Entry 4G1J (X-ray diffraction, 1.75 A resolution); this record covers chain A.

Chain A:
Molecule: Sortase family protein
Source organism: Streptococcus agalactiae serogroup V
UniProt: Q8E0S7 (Q8E0S7_STRA5); residue numbers follow UniProt; this construct covers 42-263
Amino-acid sequence (222 residues; each row starts with the number of its first residue):
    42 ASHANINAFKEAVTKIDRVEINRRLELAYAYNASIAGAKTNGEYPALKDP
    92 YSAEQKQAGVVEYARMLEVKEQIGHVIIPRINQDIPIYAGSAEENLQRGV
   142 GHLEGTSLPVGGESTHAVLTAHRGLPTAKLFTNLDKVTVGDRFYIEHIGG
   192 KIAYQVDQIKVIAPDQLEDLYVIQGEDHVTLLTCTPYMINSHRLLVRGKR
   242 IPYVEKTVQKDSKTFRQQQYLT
Unresolved in the structure: 80-85, 94-101, 259-263
What the authors report for this chain:
  - catalytic residues: His163, Cys225, Arg234
  - contacts within the chain: Tyr92-Cys225
  - conformationally variable residues (order/disorder transition): Ala53 to Val60
  - mutagenesis - Y92A: increased catalytic activity

In short:
From the paper: catalytic residues His163, Cys225 and Arg234; Y92A increases catalytic activity.
Chain A is Sortase family protein (Streptococcus agalactiae serogroup V); the structure, Sortase C1 of GBS
Pilus Island 1, was determined by X-ray diffraction together with 4G1H from the same study.
